PDB entry 7OBO | X-ray diffraction, 2.30 A resolution | chain AAA

== Chain AAA ==
Molecule: Glutathione transferase
From: Alopecurus myosuroides
Notes: EC 2.5.1.18
Reference sequence: Q9ZS17 (Q9ZS17_ALOMY); residue numbers follow UniProt; this construct covers 1-219
Chain sequence (219 residues; row label = number of the first residue in the row):
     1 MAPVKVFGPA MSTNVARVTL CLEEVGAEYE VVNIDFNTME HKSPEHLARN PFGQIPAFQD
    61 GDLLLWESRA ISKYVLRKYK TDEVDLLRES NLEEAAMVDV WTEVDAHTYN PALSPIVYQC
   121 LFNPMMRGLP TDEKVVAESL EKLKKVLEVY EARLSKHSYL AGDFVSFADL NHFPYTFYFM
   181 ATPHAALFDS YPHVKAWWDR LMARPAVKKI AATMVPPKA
Not modelled in the structure: 1, 217-219
Modified positions: Cys120 (S-mercaptocysteine; CSS)
Small-molecule neighbours: V7K ((2S)-2-azanyl-5-[[(2R)-1-(2-hydroxy-2-oxoethylamino)-3-[(7-nitro-2,1,3-benzoxadiazol-4-yl)sulfanyl]-1-oxidanylidene-propan-2-yl]amino]-5-oxidanylidene-pentanoic acid): Pro9, Ser12, Asn14, Arg17, Phe36, His41, Lys42, Gly53, Gln54, Ile55, Pro56, Glu67, Ser68, Arg69, His107, Phe122, Met126
What the authors report for this chain:
  - binding site for V7K: Phe36, Phe122, Met126
  - conformationally variable residues (side-chain flip): Phe36
  - binding site for V7K: Ser12 (from molecular simulation)
  - catalytic residues: Ser12
  - mutagenesis - S12A: decreased catalytic activity
  - mutagenesis - C120V: decreased catalytic activity on NBD-Cl
  - mutagenesis - C120V: increased catalytic activity on cumene hydroperoxide

== Summary ==
Bound to chain AAA: compound V7K. The paper reports the catalytic residue Ser12; S12A reduces catalytic
activity.
Chain AAA is Glutathione transferase (Alopecurus myosuroides); the structure, GSTF1 from Alopecurus
myosuroides, was determined by X-ray diffraction together with 7ODM, 6TO3, 6TNL, 6TK8 and 6TJS from the same
study.
